4XKE - chains B and E of the 6 polymer chains in the assembly; structure by X-ray diffraction, 2.36 A resolution.

Chain B:
Molecule: Hemagglutinin HA2 chain
From: Influenza A virus
Sequence (180 residues; numbered 1 to 180; the number before each row is that of its first residue):
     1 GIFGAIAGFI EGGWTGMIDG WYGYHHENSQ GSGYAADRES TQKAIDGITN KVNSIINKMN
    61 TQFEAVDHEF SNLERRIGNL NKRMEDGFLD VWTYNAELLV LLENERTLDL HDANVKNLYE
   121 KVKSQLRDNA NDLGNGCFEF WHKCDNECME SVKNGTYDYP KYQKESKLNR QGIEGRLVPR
Not modelled in the structure: 174-180
Cystine bridges: Cys144-Cys148

Chain E:
Molecule: Hemagglutinin HA1 chain
From: Influenza A virus
Sequence (333 residues; numbered 7 to 329 plus 11 insertion-coded residues; 1 number in that range is skipped by the numbering (no residue carries it; nothing is unmodelled there); the number before each row is that of its first residue; a row labelled like 125A-125B holds insertion residues (125A, then the next letters in order)):
     7 ADPGDKICIG YHANNSTTQV DTLLEKNVTV THSVELLENQ KEKRFCKIM
   55A N
    56 KAPLDLKDCT IEGWILGNPK CDLLL
   80A G
    81 DQSWSYIVER PNAQNG
   96A I
    97 CYPGVLNELE ELKAFIGSGE RVERFEMFP
125A-125B KS
   126 TWAGV
  130A D
   131 TSRGVTNACP SYTI
  144A D
   145 SSFYRNLVWI VKT
  157A D
   158 SATYPVIKGT YNNTGTQPIL YFWGVHHPLD TTVQDNLYGS GDKYVRMGTE SMNFAKSPEI
   218 AARPAVNGQR SRIDYYWSVL RPGETLNVES NGNLIAPWYA YKFVS
262A-262B TN
  263B K
   264 KGAVFKSDLP IENCDATCQT ITGVLRTNKT FQNVSPLWIG ECPKYVKSES LRLATGLRNV
   324 PQIATR
Not modelled in the structure: 7-8, 262A-262B, 326-329
Cystine bridges: Cys52-Cys277, Cys64-Cys76, Cys97-Cys139, Cys281-Cys305
Glycans and other covalent adducts: N-acetylglucosamine (NAG) linked to Asn21, Asn169
From the paper describing this entry:
  - binding site for N-acetyl-alpha-neuraminic acid: Tyr98, Asn137, Trp153, His183, Ser228
  - binding site for beta-D-galactopyranose: Asn137, Gly225
  - binding site for N-acetylglucosamine: Gly225, Arg227
  - specificity-determining residues: Leu186, Val190, Ala222, Ser228 (proposed by the authors, not directly observed)

Interface between chain B and chain E:
Pairs across the interface - 12 pairs, chain B then chain E:
  Asn72(B) with Glu107(E); Arg238(E)
  Leu73(B) with Glu104(E); Glu107(E)
  Glu74(B) with Glu107(E), hydrogen bond (backbone-side chain)
  Arg75(B) with Glu107(E), hydrogen bond (backbone-side chain); Ala110(E); Phe111(E); Ser114(E)
  Arg76(B) with Glu106(E); Glu107(E), salt bridge; Ala110(E)
Interface residues without a listed pair, chain E (8 interface residues in all): Trp234

Overview:
5 residues of chain B and 8 residues of chain E are in contact; the contacts include 2 hydrogen bonds and 1
salt bridge. Polar pairs include Arg76(B)-Glu107(E), Glu74(B)-Glu107(E) and Arg75(B)-Glu107(E). The paper
reports a binding site for N-acetyl-alpha-neuraminic acid at Tyr98(E), Asn137(E) and Trp153(E) among others; a
binding site for beta-D-galactopyranose at Asn137(E) and Gly225(E).
Chain B is Hemagglutinin HA2 chain and chain E is Hemagglutinin HA1 chain, both from Influenza A virus; the
structure, Crystal structure of hemagglutinin from Taiwan (2013) H6N1 influenza virus in complex with 3'-SLN,
was determined by X-ray diffraction together with 4XKD, 4XKG and 4XKF from the same study.
